Entry 2J8U (X-ray diffraction, 2.88 A resolution); this record covers chains E and F of the 5 polymer chains in the assembly.

[Chain E]
Name: Ahiii TCR alpha chain
Source organism: Mus musculus
Notes: fragment: ectodomain
Amino-acid sequence (194 residues; row label = number of the first residue in the row; note: 5 numbers in that range are skipped by the numbering (no residue carries them; nothing is unmodelled there); numbering starts at 0):
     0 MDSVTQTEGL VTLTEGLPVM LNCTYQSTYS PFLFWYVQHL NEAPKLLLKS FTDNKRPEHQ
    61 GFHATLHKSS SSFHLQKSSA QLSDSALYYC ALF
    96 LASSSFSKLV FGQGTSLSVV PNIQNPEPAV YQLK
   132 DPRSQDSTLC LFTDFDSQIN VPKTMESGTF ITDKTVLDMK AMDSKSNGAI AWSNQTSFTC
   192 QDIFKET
Cystine bridges: Cys-22/Cys-90, Cys-141/Cys-191
Reported in the primary citation:
  - conformationally variable residues (loop rearrangement): Leu-96, Ala-97, Ser-98, Ser-99, Ser-100, Ser-102

[Chain F]
Name: Ahiii TCR beta chain
Source organism: Mus musculus
Notes: fragment: ectodomain
Amino-acid sequence (238 residues; row label = number of the first residue in the row; note: 9 numbers in that range are skipped by the numbering (no residue carries them; nothing is unmodelled there); numbering starts at 0):
     0 MEAAVTQSPR SKVAVTGGKV TLSCHQTNNH DYMYWYRQDT GHGLRLIHYS YVADSTEKGD
    60 IPD
    64 GYKASRPSQE NFSLILELAS LSQTAVYFCA SSDWVSY
   105 EQYFGPGTRL TV
  116A L
   117 EDLRNVTPPK VSLFEPSKAE IANKQKATLV CLARGFFPDH VELSWWVNGK EVHSGVSTDP
   177 QAYKES
   186 NY
   189 SYALSSRLRV SATFWHNPRN HFRCQVQFHG LSEEDKWPEG SPKPVTQNIS AEAWGRA
Not modelled in the structure: 0
Cystine bridges: Cys-23/Cys-92, Cys-147/Cys-212

[Interface between chain E and chain F]
Pairs across the interface (95; chain E residue first):
  Phe-33(E) / Tyr-100(F)  hydrophobic
  Tyr-35(E) / Tyr-100(F)  hydrogen bond (side chain-backbone)
  Tyr-35(E) / Glu-105(F)
  Tyr-35(E) / Gln-106(F)  hydrogen bond (side chain-backbone)
  Tyr-35(E) / Phe-108(F)  hydrophobic
  Gln-37(E) / Gln-37(F)  hydrogen bond
  Gln-37(E) / Phe-91(F)
  Leu-39(E) / Pro-176(F)  hydrophobic
  Asn-40(E) / Arg-113(F)
  Ala-42(E) / Phe-108(F)
  Ala-42(E) / Gly-109(F)
  Pro-43(E) / Phe-91(F)
  Pro-43(E) / Phe-108(F)
  Leu-45(E) / Glu-105(F)
  Lys-48(E) / Tyr-100(F)
  Lys-48(E) / Glu-105(F)  salt bridge
  Phe-50(E) / Tyr-100(F)
  Leu-87(E) / Gln-37(F)
  Leu-87(E) / Gly-40(F)
  Tyr-89(E) / Gln-37(F)  hydrogen bond
  Tyr-89(E) / His-41(F)
  Tyr-89(E) / Gly-42(F)  hydrogen bond (side chain-backbone)
  Tyr-89(E) / Leu-43(F)
  Phe-93(E) / Ser-99(F)
  Phe-93(E) / Tyr-100(F)  hydrophobic
  Phe-101(E) / Tyr-31(F)  hydrophobic
  Phe-101(E) / Tyr-48(F)  hydrophobic
  Lys-103(E) / Leu-45(F)
  Lys-103(E) / Asp-59(F)  salt bridge
  Leu-104(E) / Tyr-100(F)
  Leu-104(E) / Gln-106(F)
  Phe-106(E) / Tyr-35(F)
  Phe-106(E) / Leu-43(F)
  Phe-106(E) / Phe-108(F)  hydrophobic
  Gly-107(E) / Gly-42(F)
  Gly-107(E) / Leu-43(F)
  Gln-108(E) / His-41(F)  hydrogen bond (backbone-side chain)
  Gln-108(E) / Gly-42(F)  hydrogen bond (backbone-backbone)
  Gly-109(E) / His-41(F)  hydrogen bond (backbone-side chain)
  Glu-122(E) / Lys-140(F)  hydrogen bond (backbone-side chain)
  Ala-124(E) / Lys-140(F)
  Tyr-126(E) / Ser-133(F)
  Tyr-126(E) / Glu-136(F)
  Tyr-126(E) / Lys-140(F)  hydrogen bond
  Gln-127(E) / Ser-133(F)
  Leu-128(E) / Phe-130(F)
  Leu-128(E) / Glu-131(F)
  Leu-128(E) / Pro-132(F)  hydrophobic
  Leu-128(E) / Ser-133(F)
  Leu-128(E) / Val-146(F)  hydrophobic
  Lys-129(E) / Phe-130(F)
  Lys-129(E) / Glu-131(F)  hydrogen bond (backbone-backbone)
  Asp-132(E) / Ser-128(F)  hydrogen bond
  Asp-132(E) / Leu-129(F)
  Asp-132(E) / Phe-130(F)
  Pro-133(E) / Leu-129(F)
  Pro-133(E) / Glu-131(F)
  Thr-139(E) / Phe-130(F)
  Leu-140(E) / Phe-130(F)  hydrophobic
  Leu-140(E) / Val-146(F)  hydrophobic
  Leu-140(E) / Leu-148(F)  hydrophobic
  Leu-142(E) / Thr-144(F)
  Leu-142(E) / Arg-195(F)
  Thr-144(E) / Glu-136(F)
  Thr-144(E) / Arg-195(F)
  Thr-144(E) / Arg-197(F)
  Asp-145(E) / Lys-140(F)  salt bridge
  Asp-145(E) / Arg-197(F)  salt bridge
  Phe-161(E) / Glu-181(F)
  Thr-163(E) / Tyr-179(F)
  Asp-164(E) / Tyr-179(F)  hydrogen bond (backbone-side chain)
  Thr-166(E) / Ser-173(F)  hydrogen bond
  Thr-166(E) / Asp-175(F)
  Thr-166(E) / Arg-195(F)  hydrogen bond (backbone-side chain)
  Val-167(E) / Ser-173(F)  hydrogen bond (backbone-side chain)
  Val-167(E) / Arg-195(F)
  Leu-168(E) / Ser-173(F)
  Leu-168(E) / Arg-195(F)
  Asp-169(E) / Gly-171(F)  hydrogen bond (backbone-backbone)
  Met-170(E) / Lys-142(F)
  Met-170(E) / Arg-197(F)
  Met-170(E) / Val-198(F)  hydrophobic
  Lys-171(E) / Ser-170(F)
  Ser-175(E) / Lys-142(F)  hydrogen bond
  Ser-175(E) / Arg-197(F)
  Ser-177(E) / Arg-195(F)  hydrogen bond (backbone-side chain)
  Ser-177(E) / Arg-197(F)  hydrogen bond
  Asn-178(E) / Arg-195(F)
  Gly-179(E) / Arg-195(F)
  Ile-181(E) / Val-146(F)  hydrophobic
  Ile-181(E) / Ser-193(F)
  Ile-181(E) / Arg-195(F)
  Trp-183(E) / Leu-148(F)  hydrophobic
  Trp-183(E) / Arg-150(F)
  Asn-185(E) / Arg-150(F)  hydrogen bond
Interface residues without a listed pair, chain E (53 interface residues in all): Gly-8, Ser-102, Ser-111, Ser-138
Interface residues without a listed pair, chain F (47 interface residues in all): Gly-58, Ala-135, Val-172, Ala-191, Ser-199

[Overview]
53 residues of chain E and 47 residues of chain F are in contact; the contacts include 21 hydrogen bonds and 4
salt bridges. Polar pairs include Lys-48(E)/Glu-105(F), Lys-103(E)/Asp-59(F) and Asp-145(E)/Lys-140(F). The
paper reports conformational variability at Leu-96(E), Ala-97(E) and Ser-98(E) among others.
Here chain E is Ahiii TCR alpha chain and chain F is Ahiii TCR beta chain, both from Mus musculus. Entry 2J8U
(Large CDR3a loop alteration as a function of MHC mutation) was determined by X-ray diffraction together with
2JCC and 2UWE from the same study.
